8RB9 - chains C and H of the 7 polymer chains in the assembly; structure by electron microscopy, 3.19 A resolution.

[Chain C]
Molecule: Ion-translocating oxidoreductase complex subunit C
Organism: Azotobacter vinelandii DJ
Notes: EC 7.-.-.-
Reference sequence: C1DMA6 (C1DMA6_AZOVD); residue numbers follow UniProt; this construct covers 1-496
Amino-acid sequence (496 residues; row label = number of the first residue in the row):
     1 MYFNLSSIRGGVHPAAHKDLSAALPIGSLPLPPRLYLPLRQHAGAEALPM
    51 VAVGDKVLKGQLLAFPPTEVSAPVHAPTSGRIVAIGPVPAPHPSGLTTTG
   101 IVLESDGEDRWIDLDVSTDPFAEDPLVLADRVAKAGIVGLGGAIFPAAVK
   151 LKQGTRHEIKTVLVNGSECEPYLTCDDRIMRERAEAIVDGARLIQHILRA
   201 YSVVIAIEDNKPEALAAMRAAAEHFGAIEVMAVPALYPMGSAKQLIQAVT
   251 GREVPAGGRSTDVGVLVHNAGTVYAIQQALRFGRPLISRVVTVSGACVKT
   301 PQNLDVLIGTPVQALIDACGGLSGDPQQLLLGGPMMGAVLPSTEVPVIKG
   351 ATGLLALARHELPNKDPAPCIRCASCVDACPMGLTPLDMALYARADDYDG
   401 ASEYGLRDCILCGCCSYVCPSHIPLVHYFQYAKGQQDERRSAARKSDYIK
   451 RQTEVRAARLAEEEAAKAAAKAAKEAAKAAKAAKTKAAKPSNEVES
Not modelled in the structure: 1-2, 479-496
Ion coordination: 4Fe-4S cluster Fe site 1: C370, C373, C376, C419; 4Fe-4S cluster Fe site 2: C380, C409, C412, C415
Ligand contacts:
  - FMN (flavin mononucleotide): G139, L140, G141, G142, A143, K150, N165, S167, E168, C169, E170, Y237, G240, S241, A242, V267, H268, N269, T272, M336, I410, C412
  - 4Fe-4S cluster (SF4), molecule 1: C370, I371, R372, C373, A374, S375, C376, L387, V418, C419, P420, S421, I423, L425
  - 4Fe-4S cluster (SF4), molecule 2: C380, P381, M382, L384, P386, M389, C409, I410, L411, C412, G413, C414, C415, V426, F429

[Chain H]
Molecule: Protein RnfH
Organism: Azotobacter vinelandii DJ
Reference sequence: Q9F5Y0 (RNFH_AZOVD); residue numbers follow UniProt; this construct covers 1-86
Amino-acid sequence (86 residues; each row starts with the number of its first residue):
     1 MRVSVVYADPAKPLQLSCKVEDGCSVEQAIQQSGVLRCCPDIDLKKQKVG
    51 VFGKFVKLDSPLKDGDRIEIYQRVTRVDDDDDDDDD
Not modelled in the structure: 1, 73-86

[Chain C / chain H interface]
Residue-residue contacts - 5 pairs, chain C then chain H:
  L48(C) with L16(H), hydrophobic
  P49(C) with C38(H)
  M50(C) with R37(H)
  F65(C) with C38(H), hydrophobic
  R459(C) with F52(H)
Also at the interface, not in a pair above, chain H (5 interface residues in all): G34

[In short]
The chain C/chain H interface involves 5 residues from each chain. Chain C binds flavin mononucleotide and
4Fe-4S cluster. The 4Fe-4S cluster Fe site 1 is built by C370(C), C373(C), C376(C) and C419(C).
Here chain C is Ion-translocating oxidoreductase complex subunit C and chain H is Protein RnfH, both from
Azotobacter vinelandii DJ. Entry 8RB9 (Cryo-EM structure of the NADH:ferredoxin oxidoreductase RNF from
Azotobacter vinelandii, NADH added) was determined by electron microscopy, deposited together with 8RB8, 8RBM,
8RBQ and 8AHX.
